4YGL - chain A; structure by X-ray diffraction, 1.51 A resolution.

Chain A:
Name: Carbonic anhydrase 2
Source organism: Homo sapiens
Notes: EC 4.2.1.1
UniProt: P00918 (CAH2_HUMAN); the author numbering skips numbers that UniProt does not, so the offset changes along the chain: 3-125 = UniProt 3-125; 127-261 = UniProt 126-260
Amino-acid sequence (258 residues; numbered 3 to 261; 1 number in that range is skipped by the numbering (no residue carries it; nothing is unmodelled there); the number before each row is that of its first residue):
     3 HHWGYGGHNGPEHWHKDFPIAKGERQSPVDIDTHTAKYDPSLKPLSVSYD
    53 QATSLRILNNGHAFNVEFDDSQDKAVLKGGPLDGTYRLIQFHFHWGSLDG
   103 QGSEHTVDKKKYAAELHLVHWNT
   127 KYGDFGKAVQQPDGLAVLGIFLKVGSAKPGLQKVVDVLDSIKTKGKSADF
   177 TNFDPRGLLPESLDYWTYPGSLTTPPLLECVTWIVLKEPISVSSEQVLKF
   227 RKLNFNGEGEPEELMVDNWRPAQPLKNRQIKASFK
Differences from the reference sequence: conflict Gly9 (Lys in P00918)
UniProt features mapped onto this chain:
  - active site: His64 (Proton donor/acceptor)
  - binding site (Zn(2+)): His94, His96, His119
  - binding site (substrate): Thr199, Thr200
  - site: Tyr7 (Fine-tunes the proton-transfer properties of H-64), Asn62 (Fine-tunes the proton-transfer properties of H-64), Asn67 (Fine-tunes the proton-transfer properties of H-64), Gln92 (Involved in the binding of some activators, including histamine and L-histidine)
  - modified residue (Phosphoserine): Ser166, Ser173
Ion coordination: Zn2+: His94, His96, His119 (together with hydroxide ion)
Ligand contacts:
  - perchlorate ion (LCP), molecule 1: Gly9, His10, His15
  - perchlorate ion (LCP), molecule 2: His94, His119, Val121, Val143, Ser197, Leu198, Thr199, Thr200, Val207, Trp209
  - perchlorate ion (LCP), molecule 3: Gln158, Lys159, Asp162
  - hydroxide ion (OH): His94, His96, Glu106, His119, Thr199, Thr200

Summary:
Ligands of chain A: hydroxide ion and 3 copies of perchlorate ion. His94, His96 and His119 form the Zn2+ site.
Curated annotation (UniProt) lists active-site residue His64, 3 Zn2+-binding residues and substrate-binding
residues Thr199 and Thr200.
Chain A is Carbonic anhydrase 2 (Homo sapiens); the structure, NaClO4--Interactions between Hofmeister Anions
and the Binding Pocket of a Protein, was determined by X-ray diffraction, deposited together with 4YGJ, 4YGK
and 4YGN.
